8CF1 - chains A and I of the 10 polymer chains in the assembly; structure by electron microscopy, 1.82 A resolution.

Chain A:
Molecule: 16S rRNA
Source organism: Escherichia coli BW25113
Sequence (1540 nucleotides; numbered 1 to 1540; the number before each row is that of its first residue):
     1 AAAUUGAAGAGUUUGAUCAUGGCUCAGAUUGAACGCUGGCGGCAGGCCUA
    51 ACACAUGCAAGUCGAACGGUAACAGGAAGAAGCUUGCUUCUUUGCUGACG
   101 AGUGGCGGACGGGUGAGUAAUGUCUGGGAAACUGCCUGAUGGAGGGGGAU
   151 AACUACUGGAAACGGUAGCUAAUACCGCAUAACGUCGCAAGACCAAAGAG
   201 GGGGACCUUCGGGCCUCUUGCCAUCGGAUGUGCCCAGAUGGGAUUAGCUA
   251 GUAGGUGGGGUAACGGCUCACCUAGGCGACGAUCCCUAGCUGGUCUGAGA
   301 GGAUGACCAGCCACACUGGAACUGAGACACGGUCCAGACUCCUACGGGAG
   351 GCAGCAGUGGGGAAUAUUGCACAAUGGGCGCAAGCCUGAUGCAGCCAUGC
   401 CGCGUGUAUGAAGAAGCCCUUCGGGUUGUAAAGUACUUUCAGCGGGGAGG
   451 AAGGGAGUAAAGUUAAUACCUUUGCUCAUUGACGUUACCCGCAGAAGAAG
   501 CACCGGCUAACUCCGUGCCAGCAGCCXCGGUAAUACGGAGGGUGCAAGCG
   551 UUAAUCGGAAUUACUGGGCGUAAAGCGCACGCAGGCGGUUUGUUAAGUCA
   601 GAUGUGAAAUCCCCGGGCUCAACCUGGGAACUGCAUCUGAUACUGGCAAG
   651 CUUGAGUCUCGUAGAGGGGGGUAGAAUUCCAGGUGUAGCGGUGAAAUGCG
   701 UAGAGAUCUGGAGGAAUACCGGUGGCGAAGGCGGCCCCCUGGACGAAGAC
   751 UGACGCUCAGGUGCGAAAGCGUGGGGAGCAAACAGGAUUAGAUACCCUGG
   801 UAGUCCACGCCGUAAACGAUGUCGACUUGGAGGUUGUGCCCUUGAGGCGU
   851 GGCUUCCGGAGCUAACGCGUUAAGUCGACCGCCUGGGGAGUACGGCCGCA
   901 AGGUUAAAACUCAAAUGAAUUGACGGGGGCCCGCACAAGCGGUGGAGCAU
   951 GUGGUUUAAUUCGAUGXAACGCGAAGAACCUUACCUGGUCUUGACAUCCA
  1001 CGGAAGUUUUCAGAGAUGAGAAUGUGCCUUCGGGAACCGUGAGACAGGUG
  1051 CUGCAUGGCUGUCGUCAGCUCGUGUUGUGAAAUGUUGGGUUAAGUCCCGC
  1101 AACGAGCGCAACCCUUAUCCUUUGUUGCCAGCGGUCCGGCCGGGAACUCA
  1151 AAGGAGACUGCCAGUGAUAAACUGGAGGAAGGUGGGGAUGACGUCAAGUC
  1201 AUCAUGGCCCUUACGACCAGGGCUACACACGUGCUACAAUGGCGCAUACA
  1251 AAGAGAAGCGACCUCGCGAGAGCAAGCGGACCUCAUAAAGUGCGUCGUAG
  1301 UCCGGAUUGGAGUCUGCAACUCGACUCCAUGAAGUCGGAAUCGCUAGUAA
  1351 UCGUGGAUCAGAAUGCCACGGUGAAUACGUUCCCGGGCCUUGUACACACC
  1401 GCCCGUXACACCAUGGGAGUGGGUUGCAAAAGAAGUAGGUAGCUUAACCU
  1451 UCGGGAGGGCGCUUACCACUUUGUGAUUCAUGACUGGGGUGAAGUCGUAA
  1501 CAAGGUAACCGUAGGGGAACCUGCGGUUGGAUCACCUCCU
Unresolved in the structure: 1-918, 1404-1540
Modified positions: PSU (pseudouridine-5'-monophosphate) at position 516, G7M (N7-methyl-guanosine-5'-monophosphate) at position 527, 2MG (2N-methylguanosine-5'-monophosphate) at position 966, 5MC (5-methylcytidine-5'-monophosphate) at position 967, 2MG (2N-methylguanosine-5'-monophosphate) at position 1207, 4OC (4n,o2'-methylcytidine-5'-monophosphate) at position 1402, 5MC (5-methylcytidine-5'-monophosphate) at position 1407, UR3 (3-methyluridine-5'-monophoshate) at position 1498, 2MG (2N-methylguanosine-5'-monophosphate) at position 1516, MA6 (6N-dimethyladenosine-5'-monophoshate) at position 1518, MA6 (6N-dimethyladenosine-5'-monophoshate) at position 1519
Ion coordination: K+ site 1: G925, G927, U1390, U1391; Mg2+ site 1 near C934 (its only coordinating residue here); Mg2+ site 2 near A937 (its only coordinating residue here); K+ site 2: U943, G944; K+ site 3: U943, G944, G945; Mg2+ site 3: G944, G945; Mg2+ site 4: A964, U1199; K+ site 4: G971, G1233, U1364; Mg2+ site 5 near C972 (its only coordinating residue here); K+ site 5: G976, C1359, G1361, A1362; Mg2+ site 6: C979, C980, U981, G1222; Mg2+ site 7 near C980 (its only coordinating residue here); 7 more K+ sites not listed; 12 more Mg2+ sites not listed
Residues lining bound ligands: tetracycline (TAC): U965, 2MG_966, G1053, C1054, C1195, A1196, A1197, G1198
From the paper describing this entry:
  - binding site for tetracycline: C1054
  - Mg2+ coordination through a water molecule: U965, 2MG_966

Chain I:
Name: Small ribosomal subunit protein uS9
Source organism: Escherichia coli BW25113
UniProt: P0A7X3 (RS9_ECOLI); numbering as in UniProt (aligned over 1-130)
Sequence (130 residues; numbered 1 to 130; the number before each row is that of its first residue):
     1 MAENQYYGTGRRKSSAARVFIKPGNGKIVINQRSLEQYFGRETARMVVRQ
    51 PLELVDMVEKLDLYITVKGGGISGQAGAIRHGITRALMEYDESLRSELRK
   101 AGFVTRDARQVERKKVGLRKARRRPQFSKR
Unresolved in the structure: 1-3, 129-130
UniProt features mapped onto this chain:
  - mutagenesis: Thr105 to Arg130 (Cold sensitive for growth at 30 degrees Celsius. 350-fold reduced affinity of the 30S subunit P site for certain tRNAs in vitro), Ser128 to Arg130 (Very cold sensitive for growth at 30 degrees Celsius. Almost no P site binding of certain tRNAs in vitro)

How chain A and chain I interact:
Residue-residue contacts - 111 pairs, chain A then chain I:
  G941(A) - Arg123(I)  base contact
  G942(A) - Gln126(I)  hydrogen bond to the base
  U943(A) - Gln126(I)  hydrogen bond to the sugar
  5MC_967(A) - Phe127(I)  phosphate contact
  U1116(A) - Gln110(I)  sugar contact
  A1117(A) - Arg106(I)  hydrogen bond to the phosphate
  A1117(A) - Ala108(I)  sugar contact
  U1118(A) - Arg11(I)  salt bridge to the phosphate
  U1118(A) - Arg85(I)  hydrogen bond to the phosphate
  U1118(A) - Arg106(I)  salt bridge to the phosphate
  C1119(A) - Arg11(I)  salt bridge to the phosphate
  C1119(A) - Arg85(I)  salt bridge to the phosphate
  C1129(A) - Arg18(I)  sugar contact
  A1130(A) - Gln5(I)  hydrogen bond to the sugar
  A1130(A) - Arg18(I)  salt bridge to the phosphate
  A1130(A) - Phe20(I)  sugar contact
  A1130(A) - Tyr64(I)  hydrogen bond to the phosphate
  G1131(A) - Gln5(I)  sugar contact
  A1146(A) - Arg18(I)  hydrogen bond to the base
  C1147(A) - Tyr7(I)  hydrogen bond to the sugar
  C1147(A) - Thr9(I)  hydrogen bond to the phosphate
  C1147(A) - Arg18(I)  hydrogen bond to the sugar
  U1148(A) - Tyr7(I)  sugar contact
  U1148(A) - Thr9(I)  hydrogen bond to the phosphate
  U1148(A) - Ala16(I)  phosphate contact
  U1148(A) - Arg18(I)  sugar contact
  U1148(A) - Lys68(I)  hydrogen bond to the base
  C1149(A) - Arg11(I)  salt bridge to the phosphate
  C1149(A) - Ala16(I)  phosphate contact
  G1178(A) - Arg95(I)  phosphate contact
  G1178(A) - Arg99(I)  hydrogen bond to the base
  A1179(A) - Arg95(I)  salt bridge to the phosphate
  A1179(A) - Arg99(I)  salt bridge to the phosphate
  A1179(A) - Val104(I)  phosphate contact
  A1179(A) - Thr105(I)  phosphate contact
  A1179(A) - Arg106(I)  hydrogen bond to the sugar
  A1180(A) - Arg99(I)  salt bridge to the phosphate
  A1180(A) - Thr105(I)  hydrogen bond to the phosphate
  G1186(A) - Glu112(I)  sugar contact
  G1186(A) - Arg113(I)  sugar contact
  G1186(A) - Lys115(I)  hydrogen bond to the sugar
  G1187(A) - Arg113(I)  sugar contact
  G1187(A) - Lys115(I)  salt bridge to the phosphate
  G1231(A) - Ser128(I)  phosphate contact
  U1232(A) - Gln126(I)  hydrogen bond to the phosphate
  U1232(A) - Ser128(I)  phosphate contact
  G1233(A) - Arg119(I)  salt bridge to the phosphate
  G1233(A) - Pro125(I)  phosphate contact
  G1233(A) - Gln126(I)  hydrogen bond to the phosphate
  C1234(A) - Arg119(I)  salt bridge to the phosphate
  A1248(A) - Ile72(I)  base contact
  C1249(A) - Tyr38(I)  sugar contact
  C1249(A) - Gly70(I)  hydrogen bond to the sugar
  C1249(A) - Gly71(I)  sugar contact
  C1249(A) - Gln75(I)  hydrogen bond to the phosphate
  A1250(A) - Ser14(I)  hydrogen bond to the sugar
  A1250(A) - Lys68(I)  phosphate contact
  A1250(A) - Gly69(I)  hydrogen bond to the phosphate
  A1250(A) - Gly70(I)  hydrogen bond to the sugar
  A1250(A) - Gln75(I)  phosphate contact
  A1251(A) - Ser14(I)  sugar contact
  A1251(A) - Gly69(I)  phosphate contact
  G1290(A) - Ile72(I)  sugar contact
  C1342(A) - Gln126(I)  sugar contact
  C1342(A) - Phe127(I)  sugar contact
  G1343(A) - Arg123(I)  hydrogen bond to the sugar
  G1343(A) - Arg124(I)  hydrogen bond to the sugar
  G1343(A) - Pro125(I)  sugar contact
  C1344(A) - Arg122(I)  sugar contact
  C1344(A) - Arg124(I)  phosphate contact
  U1345(A) - Arg122(I)  salt bridge to the phosphate
  A1346(A) - Arg122(I)  salt bridge to the phosphate
  G1347(A) - Arg12(I)  hydrogen bond to the base
  G1347(A) - Lys13(I)  base contact
  G1347(A) - Arg109(I)  phosphate contact
  G1347(A) - Gln110(I)  sugar contact
  G1347(A) - Val111(I)  sugar contact
  U1348(A) - Val111(I)  phosphate contact
  U1348(A) - Glu112(I)  hydrogen bond to the phosphate
  U1348(A) - Arg122(I)  phosphate contact
  A1349(A) - Lys120(I)  salt bridge to the phosphate
  A1349(A) - Ala121(I)  phosphate contact
  A1349(A) - Arg122(I)  hydrogen bond to the phosphate
  A1349(A) - Arg123(I)  hydrogen bond to the phosphate
  A1350(A) - Lys120(I)  salt bridge to the phosphate
  A1350(A) - Arg123(I)  salt bridge to the phosphate
  U1351(A) - Lys120(I)  hydrogen bond to the base
  C1367(A) - Lys114(I)  salt bridge to the phosphate
  C1367(A) - Val116(I)  phosphate contact
  C1367(A) - Gly117(I)  hydrogen bond to the phosphate
  C1367(A) - Leu118(I)  phosphate contact
  A1368(A) - Arg113(I)  salt bridge to the phosphate
  A1368(A) - Lys114(I)  salt bridge to the phosphate
  A1368(A) - Lys115(I)  hydrogen bond to the phosphate
  A1368(A) - Val116(I)  hydrogen bond to the phosphate
  C1369(A) - Arg113(I)  phosphate contact
  C1369(A) - Lys114(I)  hydrogen bond to the phosphate
  G1370(A) - Ser14(I)  hydrogen bond to the phosphate
  G1370(A) - Val111(I)  phosphate contact
  G1371(A) - Lys13(I)  phosphate contact
  G1371(A) - Ser14(I)  hydrogen bond to the phosphate
  G1371(A) - Gly70(I)  phosphate contact
  G1371(A) - Gly71(I)  phosphate contact
  G1371(A) - Val111(I)  phosphate contact
  U1372(A) - Lys13(I)  salt bridge to the phosphate
  U1372(A) - Gly71(I)  phosphate contact
  U1372(A) - Ile72(I)  hydrogen bond to the phosphate
  U1372(A) - Ser73(I)  hydrogen bond to the phosphate
  U1372(A) - Gly74(I)  hydrogen bond to the phosphate
  G1373(A) - Lys13(I)  hydrogen bond to the base
  G1373(A) - Ser73(I)  hydrogen bond to the phosphate
Other interface residues (no listed pair), chain A (49 interface residues in all): A968, C1128, G1184

In short:
The interface between chain A and chain I involves 49 residues on one side and 47 on the other; the contacts
include 41 hydrogen bonds and 21 salt bridges. Polar pairs include G942(A)-Gln126(I), A1146(A)-Arg18(I) and
U1148(A)-Lys68(I). From the paper: a binding site for tetracycline at C1054(A); water-mediated Mg2+
coordination by U965(A) and 2MG_966(A).
Here chain A is 16S rRNA and chain I is Small ribosomal subunit protein uS9, both from Escherichia coli
BW25113. Entry 8CF1 (Tetracycline bound to the 30S head) was determined by electron microscopy, deposited
together with 8CA7, 8CAI, 8CEP, 8CF8, 8CGI, 8CGJ, 8CGR and 8CGU.
